PDB entry 5GSU | X-ray diffraction, 3.10 A resolution | chains G and I of the 10 polymer chains in the assembly

[Chain G]
Protein: Histone H2A type 1-A
Organism: Homo sapiens
UniProtKB: Q96QV6 (H2A1A_HUMAN); residues 3-132 here correspond to UniProt positions 2-131 (UniProt number = residue number - 1)
Chain sequence (130 residues; numbered 3 to 132; the number before each row is that of its first residue):
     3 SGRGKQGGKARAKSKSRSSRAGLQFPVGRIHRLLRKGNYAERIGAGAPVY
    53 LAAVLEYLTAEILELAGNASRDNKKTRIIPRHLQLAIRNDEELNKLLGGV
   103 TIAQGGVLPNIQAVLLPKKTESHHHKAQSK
Unresolved in the structure: 3-15, 121-132
Curated features (UniProtKB/Swiss-Prot):
  - modified residue: Ser-3 (N-acetylserine), Arg-5 (Citrulline), Lys-7 (N6-(2-hydroxyisobutyryl)lysine), Lys-11 (N6-(2-hydroxyisobutyryl)lysine), Lys-15 (N6-(beta-hydroxybutyryl)lysine), Lys-38 (N6-(2-hydroxyisobutyryl)lysine), Lys-76 (N6-(2-hydroxyisobutyryl)lysine), Lys-77 (N6-(2-hydroxyisobutyryl)lysine), Lys-97 (N6-(2-hydroxyisobutyryl)lysine), Gln-106 (N5-methylglutamine), Lys-120 (N6-(2-hydroxyisobutyryl)lysine), Lys-121 (N6-crotonyllysine), Thr-122 (Phosphothreonine), Lys-128 (N6-crotonyllysine)
  - cross-link (Glycyl lysine isopeptide (Lys-Gly)): Lys-15 (interchain with G-Cter in ubiquitin), Lys-17 (interchain with G-Cter in ubiquitin), Lys-121 (interchain with G-Cter in ubiquitin)

[Chain I]
Molecule: 146-nt DNA strand
Organism: Homo sapiens
Sequence (146 nucleotides; each row starts with the number of its first residue):
     1 ATCAATATCCACCTGCAGATTCTACCAAAAGTGTATTTGGAAACTGCTCC
    51 ATCAAAAGGCATGTTCAGCTGAATTCAGCTGAACATGCCTTTTGATGGAG
   101 CAGTTTCCAAATACACTTTTGGTAGAATCTGCAGGTGGATATTGAT
Bound ions: Mn2+ site 1 near DG121 (its only coordinating residue here); Mn2+ site 2 near DA133 (its only coordinating residue here)

[How chain G and chain I interact]
Contacting residue pairs - 15 pairs, chain G then chain I:
  Arg-31(G) with DG121(I), hydrogen bond to the phosphate; DG122(I), salt bridge to the phosphate
  Arg-37(G) with DT112(I), salt bridge to the phosphate
  Arg-44(G) with DA111(I), hydrogen bond to the sugar; DT112(I), phosphate contact
  Ile-45(G) with DA111(I), sugar contact; DT112(I), hydrogen bond to the phosphate
  Gly-46(G) with DA111(I), phosphate contact
  Ala-47(G) with DA111(I), hydrogen bond to the phosphate
  Lys-77(G) with DG131(I), sugar contact; DC132(I), salt bridge to the phosphate
  Thr-78(G) with DT130(I), sugar contact; DG131(I), hydrogen bond to the phosphate
  Arg-79(G) with DT130(I), hydrogen bond to the sugar; DG131(I), hydrogen bond to the phosphate
Interface residues without a listed pair, chain G (11 interface residues in all): Ser-16, Glu-43
Interface residues without a listed pair, chain I (9 interface residues in all): DA110, DT119

[In short]
The interface between chain G and chain I involves 11 residues on one side and 9 on the other; the contacts
include 7 hydrogen bonds and 3 salt bridges. Among the polar pairs are Arg-44(G)/DA111(I), Arg-79(G)/DT130(I)
and Arg-31(G)/DG121(I).
Chain G is Histone H2A type 1-A and chain I is a 146-nt DNA strand, both from Homo sapiens; the structure,
Crystal structure of nucleosome core particle consisting of human testis-specific histone variants, Th2A and
Th2B, was determined by X-ray diffraction, deposited together with 5GT0 and 5GT3.
